PDB entry 8PT2 | electron microscopy, 2.59 A resolution | chains A and V of the 5 polymer chains in the assembly

== Chain A ==
Name: Polymerase acidic protein (PA-like)
Source organism: Tilapia lake virus
UniProtKB: A0A142I7Z3 (A0A142I7Z3_9VIRU); residue numbers follow UniProt; this construct covers 1-419
Chain sequence (419 residues; each row starts with the number of its first residue):
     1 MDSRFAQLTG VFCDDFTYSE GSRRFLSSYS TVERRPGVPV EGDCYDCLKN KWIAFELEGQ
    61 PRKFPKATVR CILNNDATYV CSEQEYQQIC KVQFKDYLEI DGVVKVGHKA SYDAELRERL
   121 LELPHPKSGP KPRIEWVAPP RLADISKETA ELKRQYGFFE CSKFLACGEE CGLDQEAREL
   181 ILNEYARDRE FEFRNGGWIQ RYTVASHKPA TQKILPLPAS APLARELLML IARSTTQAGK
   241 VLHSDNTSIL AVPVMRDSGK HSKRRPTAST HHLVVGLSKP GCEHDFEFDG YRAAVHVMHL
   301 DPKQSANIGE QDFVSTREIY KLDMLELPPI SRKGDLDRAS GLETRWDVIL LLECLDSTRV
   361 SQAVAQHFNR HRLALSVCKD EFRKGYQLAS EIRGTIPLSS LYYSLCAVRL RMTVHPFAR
Disordered / not traced: 418-419
Ion coordination: Zn2+: Cys161, Cys282, His284, His296
What the authors report for this chain:
  - binding site for 5' vRNA end - vRNA loop: Gln175, Met229, Arg233, Gln237, Asp245

== Chain V ==
Molecule: 5' vRNA end - vRNA loop
Sequence (40 nucleotides; row label = number of the first residue in the row):
     1 GCAAAUCUUU CUCACGUCCU GACUUGUGAG UAAAAUUUGG
Disordered / not traced: 1-2, 16-40

== Chain A / chain V interface ==
Contacting residue pairs (47; chain A residue first):
  Gln200(A) with A3(V), sugar contact
  Tyr202(A) with A3(V), base contact; U9(V), stacking on the base; U10(V), hydrogen bond to the phosphate
  Val204(A) with A3(V), hydrogen bond to the base
  Ala205(A) with A3(V), base contact; A4(V), base contact; U6(V), base contact; U8(V), base contact; U9(V), base contact
  Ser206(A) with U6(V), hydrogen bond to the base
  His207(A) with U6(V), hydrogen bond to the base; C7(V), stacking on the base
  Lys208(A) with U6(V), hydrogen bond to the base
  Pro209(A) with U6(V), phosphate contact
  Ala210(A) with A4(V), sugar contact; U6(V), hydrogen bond to the phosphate
  Val254(A) with A3(V), base contact; U9(V), hydrogen bond to the sugar; U10(V), phosphate contact
  Met255(A) with U10(V), phosphate contact
  Arg256(A) with U10(V), phosphate contact
  His261(A) with C11(V), base contact
  Ser262(A) with C11(V), base contact
  Lys263(A) with U10(V), salt bridge to the phosphate; C11(V), salt bridge to the phosphate
  Thr267(A) with C11(V), hydrogen bond to the phosphate
  Ser269(A) with U9(V), sugar contact; U10(V), phosphate contact; C11(V), hydrogen bond to the phosphate
  Thr270(A) with U9(V), phosphate contact; U10(V), hydrogen bond to the phosphate
  His271(A) with U8(V), hydrogen bond to the sugar; U9(V), hydrogen bond to the sugar
  Met298(A) with A5(V), base contact
  His299(A) with A4(V), phosphate contact; A5(V), hydrogen bond to the phosphate; U9(V), hydrogen bond to the base
  Leu300(A) with A5(V), base contact
  Gln304(A) with A5(V), base contact
  Ile308(A) with A5(V), base contact
  Leu355(A) with A5(V), hydrogen bond to the base
  Asp356(A) with A5(V), base contact
  Ser357(A) with A5(V), hydrogen bond to the base
  Arg393(A) with U6(V), salt bridge to the phosphate
  Gly394(A) with A5(V), sugar contact
  Pro397(A) with A5(V), base contact
Interface residues without a listed pair, chain A (35 interface residues in all): Leu273, Val297, Thr358, Thr395, Ile396

== In short ==
35 residues of chain A and 9 residues of chain V are in contact; the contacts include 16 hydrogen bonds, 3
salt bridges and 2 aromatic stacking contacts. Polar pairs include Val204(A)-A3(V), Ser206(A)-U6(V) and
His207(A)-U6(V). The paper reports a binding site for 5' vRNA end - vRNA loop at Gln175(A), Met229(A) and
Arg233(A) among others.
Here chain A is Polymerase acidic protein (PA-like) (Tilapia lake virus) and chain V is 5' vRNA end - vRNA
loop. Entry 8PT2 (Tilapia Lake Virus polymerase in vRNA pre-initiation state mode B (transcriptase
conformation)) was determined by electron microscopy (same publication as 8PSN, 8PSO, 8PSQ, 8PSS, 8PSU, 8PSX
and 6 further entries).
